Entry 6ESH (electron microscopy, 5.10 A resolution (low resolution: residue-level contacts below are approximate; hydrogen-bond / salt-bridge calls are withheld)); this record covers chains H and J of the 10 polymer chains in the assembly.

Chain H:
Protein: Histone H2B 1.1
From: Xenopus laevis
UniProt: P02281 (H2B11_XENLA); residues 1-122 here correspond to UniProt positions 5-126 (UniProt number = residue number + 4)
Chain sequence (122 residues; each row starts with the number of its first residue):
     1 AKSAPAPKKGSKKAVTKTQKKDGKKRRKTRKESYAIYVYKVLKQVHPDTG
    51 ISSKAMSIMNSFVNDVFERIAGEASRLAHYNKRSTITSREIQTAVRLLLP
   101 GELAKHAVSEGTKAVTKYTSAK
Unresolved in the structure: 1-32, 122
Construct notes: conflict Thr29 (Ser33 in P02281)
UniProt features mapped onto this chain:
  - modified residue: Lys2 (N6-acetyllysine), Lys9 (N6-acetyllysine), Ser11 (Phosphoserine), Lys12 (N6-acetyllysine), Lys17 (N6-acetyllysine)
  - glycosylation: Ser109 (O-linked (GlcNAc) serine)
  - cross-link: Lys117 (Glycyl lysine isopeptide (Lys-Gly) (interchain with G-Cter in ubiquitin))

Chain J:
Molecule: 147-nt DNA strand
From: synthetic construct
Sequence (147 nucleotides; row label = number of the first residue in the row; numbers below 1 keep their minus sign (DC-73 is residue -73)):
   -73 CTGGAGAATCCCGGTGCCGAGGCCGCTCAATTGGTCGTAGACAGCTCTAG
   -23 CACCGCTTAAACGCACGTACGCGCTGTCCCCCGCGTTTTAACCGCCAAGG
    27 GGATTACTCCCTAGTCTCCAGGCACGTGTCAGATATATACATCCTGT
Unresolved in the structure: 64-73

Chain H / chain J interface:
Pairs across the interface - 10 pairs, chain H then chain J:
  Tyr39(H) - DG-53(J)
  Tyr39(H) - DG-52(J)
  Gly50(H) - DG-53(J)
  Ile51(H) - DG-53(J)
  Ser53(H) - DA-54(J)
  Lys82(H) - DG-34(J)
  Arg83(H) - DG-34(J)
  Ser84(H) - DA-35(J)
  Ser84(H) - DG-34(J)
  Thr85(H) - DG-34(J)
Also at the interface, not in a pair above, chain H (11 interface residues in all): Lys43, Ser52, Tyr118
Also at the interface, not in a pair above, chain J (7 interface residues in all): DT-42, DA-33

In short:
Chain H and chain J form an interface of 11 and 7 residues respectively.
Here chain H is Histone H2B 1.1 (Xenopus laevis) and chain J is a 147-nt DNA strand (synthetic construct).
Entry 6ESH (Nucleosome breathing : Class 3) was determined by electron microscopy (same publication as 6ESF,
6ESG and 6ESI).
